PDB entry 4UAW | X-ray diffraction, 1.90 A resolution | chains T and A of the 4 polymer chains in the assembly

== Chain T ==
Molecule: 16-nt DNA strand
Sequence (16 nucleotides; numbered 1 to 16; the number before each row is that of its first residue):
     1 CCGACAGCGC ATCAGC

== Chain A ==
Molecule: DNA polymerase beta
Organism: Homo sapiens
Notes: EC 2.7.7.7, 4.2.99.-
UniProt: P06746 (DPOLB_HUMAN); residues 1-335 here = UniProt positions 1-335
Amino-acid sequence (335 residues; row label = number of the first residue in the row):
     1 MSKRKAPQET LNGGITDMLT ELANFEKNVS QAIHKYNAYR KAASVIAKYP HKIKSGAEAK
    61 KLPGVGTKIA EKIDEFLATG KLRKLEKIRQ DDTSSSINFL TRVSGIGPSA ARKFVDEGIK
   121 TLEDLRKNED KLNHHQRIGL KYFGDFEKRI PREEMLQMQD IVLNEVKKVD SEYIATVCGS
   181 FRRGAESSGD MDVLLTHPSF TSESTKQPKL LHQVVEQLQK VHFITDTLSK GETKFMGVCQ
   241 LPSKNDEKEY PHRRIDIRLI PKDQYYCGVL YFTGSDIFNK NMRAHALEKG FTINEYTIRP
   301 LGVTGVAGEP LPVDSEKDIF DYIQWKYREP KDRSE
Disordered / not traced: 1-9
Metal / ion sites: Na+ site 1: Lys-60, Leu-62, Val-65 (shared with 1 residue of chain D); Na+ site 2: Thr-101, Val-103, Ile-106 (shared with 1 residue of chain P); Ca2+ site 1: Asp-190, Asp-192, Asp-256 (together with 8-oxo-2'-deoxyguanosine-5'-triphosphate) (shared with 1 residue of chain P); Ca2+ site 2: Asp-190, Asp-192 (together with 8-oxo-2'-deoxyguanosine-5'-triphosphate)
Residues lining bound ligands: 8-oxo-2'-deoxyguanosine-5'-triphosphate (8DG): Arg-149, Gly-179, Ser-180, Arg-183, Ser-187, Ser-188, Gly-189, Asp-190, Asp-192, Tyr-271, Phe-272, Thr-273, Gly-274, Ser-275, Asp-276, Asn-279
Curated features (UniProtKB/Swiss-Prot):
  - region: Arg-183 to Asp-192 (DNA-binding)
  - active site: Lys-72 (Nucleophile)
  - binding site (K(+)): Lys-60, Leu-62, Val-65, Thr-101, Val-103, Ile-106
  - binding site (Na(+)): Lys-60, Leu-62, Val-65, Thr-101, Val-103, Ile-106
  - binding site (dATP): Arg-149, Ser-180, Arg-183, Gly-189, Asp-190
  - binding site (dCTP): Arg-149, Ser-180, Arg-183, Gly-189, Asp-190
  - binding site (dGTP): Arg-149, Ser-180, Arg-183, Gly-189, Asp-190, Asp-192
  - binding site (dTTP): Arg-149, Ser-180, Arg-183, Gly-189, Asp-190
  - binding site (Mg(2+)): Asp-190, Asp-192, Asp-256
  - modified residue: Lys-72 (N6-acetyllysine), Arg-83 (Omega-N-methylarginine), Arg-152 (Omega-N-methylarginine)
  - cross-link (Glycyl lysine isopeptide (Lys-Gly)): Lys-41 (interchain with G-Cter in ubiquitin), Lys-61 (interchain with G-Cter in ubiquitin), Lys-81 (interchain with G-Cter in ubiquitin)
  - natural variant: Leu-22 (L22P: Found in a gastric cancer sample; uncertain significance), Tyr-39 (Y39C: Found in a gastric cancer sample; uncertain significance), Gly-118 (G118V: Decreased DNA-directed DNA polymerase activity), Arg-137 (R137Q: Decreased function in base-excision repair), Arg-149 (R149I: Decreased DNA-directed DNA polymerase activity), Asp-160 (D160N: Found in a gastric cancer sample; uncertain significance), Cys-239 (C239R: Found in a gastric cancer sample; uncertain significance), Lys-289 (K289M: Found in a colon cancer sample; uncertain significance), Asn-294 (N294D: Found in a gastric cancer sample; uncertain significance), Glu-295 (E295K: Found in a gastric cancer sample; uncertain significance)
  - mutagenesis: Phe-25 (F25W: No effect on 5'-dRP lyase activity. Decreased ssDNA binding), His-34 (H34G: Decreased 5'-dRP lyase activity. Decreased ssDNA binding), Lys-35 (K35A: Decreased 5'-dRP lyase activity. Decreased ssDNA binding. Loss of 5'-dRP lyase activity; when associated with A-68 and A-72. Decreased ssDNA binding; when associated with A-68 and A-72 ...), Tyr-39 (Y39F: No effect on 5'-dRP lyase activity; Y39Q: Abolishes DNA polymerase and 5'-dRP lyase activity), Lys-41 (K41R: Abolishes ubiquitination; when associated with R-61 and R-81), Lys-60 (K60A: Decreased 5'-dRP lyase activity. Decreased ssDNA binding), Lys-61 (K61R: Abolishes ubiquitination; when associated with R-41 and R-81), Lys-68 (K68A: No effect on 5'-dRP lyase activity. Decreased ssDNA binding. Loss of 5'-dRP lyase activity; when associated with A-35 and A-72. Decreased ssDNA binding; when associated with A-35 and A-72 ...), Glu-71 (E71Q: No effect on 5'-dRP lyase activity. No effect on structure shown by circular dichroism. No effect on ssDNA binding), Lys-72 (K72A: Severely reduced 5'-dRP lyase activity. Does not affect ssDNA binding. Loss of 5'-dRP lyase activity; when associated with A-35 and A-68. Decreased ssDNA binding ...), Glu-75 (E75A: Slightly decreased 5'-dRP lyase activity. Decreased ssDNA binding. No effect on structure shown by circular dichroism), Lys-81 (K81R: Abolishes ubiquitination; when associated with R-41 and R-61), 5 further mutagenesis entries in UniProt

== How chain T and chain A interact ==
Contacting residue pairs - 26 pairs, chain T then chain A:
  DC5(T) / His-34(A)  stacking on the base
  DA6(T) / Lys-280(A)  salt bridge to the phosphate
  DA6(T) / Arg-283(A)  hydrogen bond to the base
  DA6(T) / Ala-284(A)  sugar contact
  DA6(T) / Leu-287(A)  phosphate contact
  DG7(T) / Tyr-271(A)  base contact
  DG7(T) / Arg-283(A)  hydrogen bond to the sugar
  DG7(T) / Leu-287(A)  phosphate contact
  DG7(T) / Thr-292(A)  hydrogen bond to the phosphate
  DG7(T) / Ile-293(A)  sugar contact
  DG7(T) / Asn-294(A)  phosphate contact
  DC8(T) / Asn-294(A)  hydrogen bond to the phosphate
  DC8(T) / Glu-295(A)  sugar contact
  DG9(T) / Thr-233(A)  hydrogen bond to the phosphate
  DG9(T) / Lys-234(A)  phosphate contact
  DG9(T) / Arg-258(A)  sugar contact
  DG9(T) / Tyr-296(A)  hydrogen bond to the phosphate
  DC10(T) / Ser-229(A)  phosphate contact
  DC10(T) / Lys-230(A)  hydrogen bond to the phosphate
  DC10(T) / Gly-231(A)  phosphate contact
  DC10(T) / Glu-232(A)  hydrogen bond to the phosphate
  DC10(T) / Thr-233(A)  hydrogen bond to the phosphate
  DC10(T) / Lys-234(A)  hydrogen bond to the phosphate
  DA11(T) / Ser-229(A)  sugar contact
  DA11(T) / Lys-230(A)  hydrogen bond to the phosphate
  DT12(T) / Asn-133(A)  phosphate contact
Other interface residues (no listed pair), chain A (22 interface residues in all): Asn-37, His-134, Arg-299

== Overview ==
8 residues of chain T face 22 of chain A across their interface, with 11 hydrogen bonds, 1 salt bridge and 1
aromatic stacking contact. Among the polar pairs are DA6(T)/Arg-283(A), DG7(T)/Arg-283(A) and
DG7(T)/Thr-292(A). Ligands of chain A: 8-oxo-2'-deoxyguanosine-5'-triphosphate.
Chain T is a 16-nt DNA strand and chain A is DNA polymerase beta (Homo sapiens); the structure, DNA polymerase
beta substrate complex with a templating adenine and incoming 8-oxodGTP, 0 s, was determined by X-ray
diffraction (same publication as 4UAY, 4UAZ, 4UB1, 4UB2, 4UB3, 4UB4 and 3 further entries).
